8E70 - chains 8 and d of the 7 polymer chains in the assembly; structure by electron microscopy, 4.10 A resolution (low resolution: residue-level contacts below are approximate; hydrogen-bond / salt-bridge calls are withheld).

== Chain 8 ==
Molecule: dC75 RNA
Sequence (79 nucleotides; row label = number of the first residue in the row):
     1 CCCCCCCCCCCCCCCTCCCCCCCCCCCCCCCTCCCCCCCCCCCCCCCTCC
    51 CCCCCCCCCCCCCTCCCCCCCCCCCCCCC
Disordered / not traced: 62-79

== Chain d ==
Name: Transcription termination factor Rho
Organism: Escherichia coli
Notes: EC 3.6.4.-
UniProtKB: A0A0A0GPI6 (A0A0A0GPI6_ECOLX); residues 1-419 here correspond to UniProt positions 25-443 (UniProt number = residue number + 24)
Chain sequence (419 residues; each row starts with the number of its first residue):
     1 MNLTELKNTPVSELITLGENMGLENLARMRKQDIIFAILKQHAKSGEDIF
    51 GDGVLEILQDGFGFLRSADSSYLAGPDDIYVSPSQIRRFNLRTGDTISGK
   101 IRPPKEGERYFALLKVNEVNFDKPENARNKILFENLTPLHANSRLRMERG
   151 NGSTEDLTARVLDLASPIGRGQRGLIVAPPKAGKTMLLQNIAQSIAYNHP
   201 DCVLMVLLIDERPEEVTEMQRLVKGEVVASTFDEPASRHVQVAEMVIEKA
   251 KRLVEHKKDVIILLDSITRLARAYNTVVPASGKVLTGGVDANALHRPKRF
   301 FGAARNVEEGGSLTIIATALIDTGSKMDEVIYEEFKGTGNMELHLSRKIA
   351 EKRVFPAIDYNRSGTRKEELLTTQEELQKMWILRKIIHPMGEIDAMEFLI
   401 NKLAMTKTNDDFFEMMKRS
Disordered / not traced: 418-419
Bound ions: beryllium trifluoride ion: Lys184 (together with ADP)
Residues lining bound ligands:
  - ADP / beryllium trifluoride, molecule 1: Thr158, Pro179, Pro180, Lys181, Ala182, Gly183, Lys184, Thr185, Met186, Glu211, Asp265, Leu320, Phe355
  - ADP / beryllium trifluoride, molecule 2: Gly337, Arg366, Lys367

== Interface between chain 8 and chain d ==
Pairs across the interface (19; chain 8 residue first):
  DC39(8) with Arg87(d)
  DC40(8) with Arg87(d); Arg88(d)
  DC41(8) with Arg87(d); Arg88(d)
  DC42(8) with Gln85(d); Arg88(d); Phe89(d); Leu114(d); Lys115(d)
  DC43(8) with Ser82(d); Ser84(d); Gln85(d); Leu113(d)
  DC44(8) with Tyr80(d); Glu108(d)
  DC45(8) with Tyr80(d)
  DC46(8) with Phe64(d); Tyr110(d)
Other interface residues (no listed pair), chain 8 (9 interface residues in all): DC47
Other interface residues (no listed pair), chain d (18 interface residues in all): Phe62, Pro83, Arg109, Ala112, Val116

== Summary ==
Chain 8 and chain d form an interface of 9 and 18 residues respectively. Ligands of chain d: ADP / beryllium
trifluoride.
Here chain 8 is dC75 RNA and chain d is Transcription termination factor Rho (Escherichia coli). Entry 8E70
(Escherichia coli Rho-dependent transcription pre-termination complex containing 18 nt long RNA spacer, dC75
rut mimic RNA ...) was determined by electron microscopy together with 8E3F, 8E3H, 8E5K, 8E5L, 8E5O, 8E5P and
3 further entries from the same study.
